PDB entry 6AJM | X-ray diffraction, 2.60 A resolution | chains A and E of the 6 polymer chains in the assembly

# Chain A
Protein: N-acetyltransferase
Organism: Escherichia coli
UniProt: A0A1V3CQ74 (A0A1V3CQ74_ECOLX); numbering as in UniProt (aligned over 1-175)
Sequence (183 residues; row label = number of the first residue in the row):
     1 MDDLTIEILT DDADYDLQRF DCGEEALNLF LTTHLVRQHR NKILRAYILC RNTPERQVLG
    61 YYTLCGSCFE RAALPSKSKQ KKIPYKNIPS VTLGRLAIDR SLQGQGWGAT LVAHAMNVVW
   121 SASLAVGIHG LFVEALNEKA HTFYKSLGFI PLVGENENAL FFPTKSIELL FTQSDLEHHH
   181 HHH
Unresolved in the structure: 173-183
Construct notes: expression tag (176-183)

# Chain E
Protein: DUF1778 domain-containing protein
Organism: Escherichia coli
UniProt: J7QA90 (J7QA90_ECOLX); residues 1-88 here = UniProt positions 1-88
Sequence (88 residues; row label = number of the first residue in the row):
     1 MSAVKKQRID LRLTDDDKSM IEEAAAISNQ SVSQFMLNSA SQRAAEVIEQ HRRVILNEES
    61 WTRVMDALSN PPSPGEKLKR AAKRLQGM
Unresolved in the structure: 1-5, 72-88

# Chain A / chain E interface
Contacting residue pairs (9):
  His34(A) with Asn29(E), hydrogen bond
  Arg37(A) with Glu22(E); Ala25(E); Ala26(E); Gln30(E)
  Gln38(A) with Ala26(E)
  Asn41(A) with Ser19(E); Glu22(E); Glu23(E)
Also at the interface, not in a pair above, chain A (6 interface residues in all): Lys42, Ile43
Also at the interface, not in a pair above, chain E (9 interface residues in all): Ile27, Val32

# Overview
The interface between chain A and chain E involves 6 residues on one side and 9 on the other, with 1 hydrogen
bond. The hydrogen-bonded pair is His34(A)-Asn29(E).
Chain A is N-acetyltransferase and chain E is DUF1778 domain-containing protein, both from Escherichia coli;
the structure, Crystal structure of apo AtaTR, was determined by X-ray diffraction (same publication as 6AJN).
